6BSI - chains B and D of the 4 polymer chains in the assembly; structure by X-ray diffraction, 3.25 A resolution.

== Chain B ==
Molecule: Reverse transcriptase P51 subunit
From: Human immunodeficiency virus 1
UniProt: A0A076Q3N8 (A0A076Q3N8_9HIV1); residues 1-440 here correspond to UniProt positions 168-607 (UniProt number = residue number + 167)
Amino-acid sequence (441 residues; numbered 0 to 440; the number before each row is that of its first residue; numbering starts at 0):
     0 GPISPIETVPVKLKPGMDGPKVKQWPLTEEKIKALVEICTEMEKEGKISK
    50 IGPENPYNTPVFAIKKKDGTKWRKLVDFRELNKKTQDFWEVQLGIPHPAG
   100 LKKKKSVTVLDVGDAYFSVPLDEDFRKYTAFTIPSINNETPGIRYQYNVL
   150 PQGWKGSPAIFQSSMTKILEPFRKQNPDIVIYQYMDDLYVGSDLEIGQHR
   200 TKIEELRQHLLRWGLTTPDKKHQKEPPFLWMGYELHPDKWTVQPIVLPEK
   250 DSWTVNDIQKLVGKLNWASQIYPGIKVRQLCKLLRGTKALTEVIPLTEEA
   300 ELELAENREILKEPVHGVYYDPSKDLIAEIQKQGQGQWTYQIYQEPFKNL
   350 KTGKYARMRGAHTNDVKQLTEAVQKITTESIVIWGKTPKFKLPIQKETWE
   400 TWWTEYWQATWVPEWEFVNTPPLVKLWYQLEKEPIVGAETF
Not modelled in the structure: 0-5, 66-68, 217-231, 357-361, 435-440
Differences from the reference sequence: expression tag (0); conflict Gly68 (Ser235 in A0A076Q3N8), Lys83 (Arg250 in A0A076Q3N8), Val411 (Ile578 in A0A076Q3N8)

== Chain D ==
Molecule: 23-nt DNA strand
Sequence (23 nucleotides; numbered 2 to 24; the number before each row is that of its first residue):
     2 GTTTTTCTTTTGTTATTGTGGCC

== How chain B and chain D interact ==
Residue-residue contacts (6):
  Gln394(B) with DT12(D), phosphate contact
  Lys395(B) with DT12(D), hydrogen bond to the phosphate; DG13(D), salt bridge to the phosphate
  Phe416(B) with DT11(D), sugar contact
  Val417(B) with DT11(D), sugar contact
  Asn418(B) with DT10(D), hydrogen bond to the base

== Overview ==
5 residues of chain B and 4 residues of chain D are in contact, with 2 hydrogen bonds and 1 salt bridge. Polar
pairs include Asn418(B)-DT10(D), Lys395(B)-DT12(D) and Lys395(B)-DG13(D).
Here chain B is Reverse transcriptase P51 subunit (Human immunodeficiency virus 1) and chain D is a 23-nt DNA
strand. Entry 6BSI (Structure of HIV-1 RT complexed with an RNA/DNA hybrid containing the polypurine-tract
sequence) was determined by X-ray diffraction (same publication as 6BSG, 6BSH and 6BSJ).
